PDB entry 7PHL | electron microscopy, 3.20 A resolution | chains C and D of the 4 polymer chains in the assembly

# Chain C (and D)
Protein: Potassium voltage-gated channel, Shaw-related subfamily, member 1
From: Homo sapiens
Notes: chain D of this document is another copy of the same molecule, construct and numbering; everything in this record applies to it too
Reference sequence: Q3KNS8 (Q3KNS8_HUMAN); residue numbers follow UniProt; this construct covers 1-511
Amino-acid sequence (518 residues; row label = number of the first residue in the row):
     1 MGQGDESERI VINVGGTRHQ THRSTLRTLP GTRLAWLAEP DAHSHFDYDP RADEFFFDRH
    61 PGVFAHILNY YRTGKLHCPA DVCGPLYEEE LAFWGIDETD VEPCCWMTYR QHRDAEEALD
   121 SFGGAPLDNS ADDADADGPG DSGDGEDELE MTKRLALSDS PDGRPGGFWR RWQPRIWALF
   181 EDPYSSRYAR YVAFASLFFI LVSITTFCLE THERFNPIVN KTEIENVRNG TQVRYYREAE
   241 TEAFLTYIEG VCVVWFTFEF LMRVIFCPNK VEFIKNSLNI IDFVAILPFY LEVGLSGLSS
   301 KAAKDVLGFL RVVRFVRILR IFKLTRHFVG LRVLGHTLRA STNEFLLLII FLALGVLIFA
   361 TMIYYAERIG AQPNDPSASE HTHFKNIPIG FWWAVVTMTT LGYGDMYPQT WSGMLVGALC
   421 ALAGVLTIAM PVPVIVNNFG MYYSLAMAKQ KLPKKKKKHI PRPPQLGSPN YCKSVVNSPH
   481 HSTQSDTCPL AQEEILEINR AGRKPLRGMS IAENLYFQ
Disordered / not traced: 1-6, 121-169, 223-235, 296-299, 464-518
Construct notes: expression tag (512-518)
Bound ions: Zn2+ site 1: His-77, Cys-104, Cys-105 (shared with Cys-83(D) of chain D); Zn2+ site 2: Cys-83 (shared with 3 residues of chain B); K+ site 1: Thr-400 (shared with 1 residue of chain A; 1 residue of chain B; Thr-400(D) of chain D); K+ site 2: Thr-400, Leu-401 (shared with 2 residues of chain A; 2 residues of chain B; Thr-400(D), Leu-401(D) of chain D); K+ site 3: Leu-401, Gly-402 (shared with 2 residues of chain A; 2 residues of chain B; Leu-401(D), Gly-402(D) of chain D); K+ site 4: Gly-402, Tyr-403 (shared with 2 residues of chain A; 2 residues of chain B; Gly-402(D), Tyr-403(D) of chain D)
Ligand contacts:
  - 1,2-diacyl-sn-glycero-3-phoshocholine (PCF), molecule 1: Asn-276, Ser-277, Leu-278, Leu-319, Phe-322, Arg-326, Leu-331, Gly-335
  - 1,2-diacyl-sn-glycero-3-phoshocholine (PCF), molecule 2: Leu-352, Ala-353, Val-356, Leu-357, Pro-388, Ile-389, Phe-391, Trp-392, Val-395
  - 1,2-diacyl-sn-glycero-3-phoshocholine (PCF), molecule 3: Gln-409, Thr-410, Trp-411, Met-414, Leu-415, Ala-418
Reported in the primary citation:
  - disease-associated variants - S44N, H45Y, F46L, C208Y, A421V, M441L (citing earlier work)

# Interface between chain C and chain D
Residue-residue contacts - 101 pairs, chain C then chain D:
  Arg-18(C) / Gly-16(D)
  His-19(C) / Gly-15(D)
  Gln-20(C) / Gly-15(D)
  Gln-20(C) / Gly-16(D)
  Gln-20(C) / Phe-56(D)
  Gln-20(C) / Asp-58(D)
  Thr-21(C) / Asp-58(D)  hydrogen bond
  His-22(C) / Phe-56(D)
  His-22(C) / Asp-58(D)  salt bridge
  Ser-24(C) / Arg-462(D)
  Thr-25(C) / Asp-58(D)  hydrogen bond
  Thr-25(C) / Arg-462(D)  hydrogen bond
  Thr-28(C) / His-459(D)
  Thr-28(C) / Ile-460(D)
  Leu-29(C) / Lys-458(D)
  Leu-29(C) / His-459(D)
  Ala-65(C) / His-60(D)
  His-66(C) / His-60(D)
  Asn-69(C) / Leu-86(D)
  Asn-69(C) / Glu-90(D)
  Tyr-70(C) / His-459(D)
  Tyr-71(C) / His-459(D)  hydrogen bond (backbone-side chain)
  Arg-72(C) / Gly-15(D)
  Arg-72(C) / Asp-58(D)  salt bridge
  Arg-72(C) / Arg-59(D)
  Thr-73(C) / Arg-59(D)
  Thr-73(C) / Glu-89(D)
  Thr-73(C) / His-459(D)
  Gly-74(C) / Lys-457(D)
  Gly-74(C) / His-459(D)
  Lys-75(C) / Glu-89(D)  salt bridge
  Cys-78(C) / Cys-83(D)
  Ala-80(C) / Asp-81(D)  hydrogen bond (backbone-backbone)
  Asp-81(C) / Asp-81(D)
  Asp-97(C) / Lys-458(D)  salt bridge
  Asp-100(C) / Lys-458(D)  salt bridge
  Pro-103(C) / Leu-452(D)  hydrophobic
  Cys-104(C) / His-112(D)
  Cys-105(C) / Cys-83(D)  hydrogen bond
  Trp-106(C) / Lys-451(D)
  Trp-106(C) / Leu-452(D)  hydrophobic
  Met-107(C) / Ala-448(D)  hydrophobic
  Met-107(C) / Lys-451(D)
  Asp-114(C) / Lys-451(D)  salt bridge
  Asn-343(C) / Tyr-443(D)
  Glu-344(C) / Tyr-443(D)
  Leu-346(C) / Phe-328(D)  hydrophobic
  Leu-347(C) / Phe-328(D)  hydrophobic
  Leu-347(C) / Gly-330(D)
  Leu-347(C) / Phe-439(D)  hydrophobic
  Leu-347(C) / Tyr-443(D)  hydrophobic
  Ile-350(C) / Phe-328(D)  hydrophobic
  Ile-350(C) / Leu-331(D)  hydrophobic
  Phe-351(C) / Gly-330(D)
  Phe-351(C) / Leu-331(D)  hydrophobic
  Phe-351(C) / Leu-334(D)  hydrophobic
  Leu-354(C) / Ile-321(D)  hydrophobic
  Leu-354(C) / Leu-331(D)  hydrophobic
  Ile-358(C) / Ile-318(D)  hydrophobic
  Ile-358(C) / Phe-322(D)  hydrophobic
  Thr-361(C) / Phe-207(D)
  Thr-361(C) / Phe-315(D)
  Thr-361(C) / Ile-318(D)
  Met-362(C) / Phe-315(D)  hydrophobic
  Tyr-364(C) / Thr-211(D)
  Tyr-365(C) / Phe-207(D)
  Tyr-365(C) / Arg-314(D)
  Tyr-365(C) / Phe-315(D)  hydrophobic
  Lys-385(C) / Thr-211(D)
  Asn-386(C) / Thr-211(D)
  Asn-386(C) / His-212(D)  hydrogen bond
  Ile-387(C) / Phe-207(D)  hydrophobic
  Ile-387(C) / Cys-208(D)  hydrophobic
  Ile-387(C) / Thr-211(D)  hydrogen bond (backbone-side chain)
  Pro-388(C) / Cys-208(D)
  Phe-391(C) / Cys-208(D)  hydrophobic
  Trp-393(C) / Tyr-403(D)  hydrogen bond
  Thr-397(C) / Leu-401(D)
  Thr-397(C) / Tyr-403(D)  hydrogen bond
  Thr-400(C) / Thr-399(D)
  Thr-400(C) / Thr-400(D)
  Thr-400(C) / Leu-401(D)
  Leu-401(C) / Leu-401(D)
  Gly-402(C) / Leu-401(D)
  Gly-402(C) / Gly-402(D)
  Gly-402(C) / Tyr-403(D)
  Tyr-403(C) / Tyr-403(D)
  Gly-404(C) / Tyr-403(D)
  Tyr-407(C) / Tyr-403(D)  hydrophobic
  Tyr-407(C) / Asp-405(D)
  Pro-408(C) / Trp-392(D)  hydrophobic
  Met-414(C) / Trp-392(D)
  Ala-418(C) / Val-395(D)  hydrophobic
  Leu-422(C) / Leu-352(D)  hydrophobic
  Leu-422(C) / Thr-399(D)
  Leu-426(C) / Phe-345(D)  hydrophobic
  Ala-429(C) / Val-436(D)
  Met-430(C) / Leu-334(D)  hydrophobic
  Met-430(C) / Ile-435(D)  hydrophobic
  Met-430(C) / Phe-439(D)
  Pro-433(C) / Val-436(D)  hydrophobic
Interface residues without a listed pair, chain C (72 interface residues in all): Pro-30, His-77, Pro-79, Val-101, Leu-357, Val-396, Met-406, Ala-421, Pro-431, Val-434
Interface residues without a listed pair, chain D (62 interface residues in all): Asn-13, Arg-18, Asp-47, Ala-80, Val-82, Pro-85, Ile-204, Arg-311, Thr-325, Thr-337, Val-432, Ser-444, Leu-445, Met-447, Lys-449

# Overview
Chain C and chain D form an interface of 72 and 62 residues respectively; the contacts include 10 hydrogen
bonds and 6 salt bridges. Polar pairs include His-22(C)/Asp-58(D), Arg-72(C)/Asp-58(D) and
Lys-75(C)/Glu-89(D). Ligands of chain C: 3 copies of 1,2-diacyl-sn-glycero-3-phoshocholine.
Chain C and chain D are both Potassium voltage-gated channel, Shaw-related subfamily, member 1 (Homo sapiens);
the structure, Human voltage-gated potassium channel Kv3.1 (with EDTA), was determined by electron microscopy
together with 7PHH, 7PHI and 7PHK from the same study.
